2Y7H - chains A and C of the 5 polymer chains in the assembly; structure by electron microscopy, 18.00 A resolution (very low resolution: no residue pairs are listed; an interface is given only as per-side residue counts).

[Chain A]
Name: Type-1 restriction enzyme ecoki specificity protein
Organism: Escherichia coli
Notes: EC 3.1.21.3
UniProtKB: P05719 (T1SK_ECOLI); residues 1-464 here = UniProt positions 1-464
Amino-acid sequence (464 residues; row label = number of the first residue in the row):
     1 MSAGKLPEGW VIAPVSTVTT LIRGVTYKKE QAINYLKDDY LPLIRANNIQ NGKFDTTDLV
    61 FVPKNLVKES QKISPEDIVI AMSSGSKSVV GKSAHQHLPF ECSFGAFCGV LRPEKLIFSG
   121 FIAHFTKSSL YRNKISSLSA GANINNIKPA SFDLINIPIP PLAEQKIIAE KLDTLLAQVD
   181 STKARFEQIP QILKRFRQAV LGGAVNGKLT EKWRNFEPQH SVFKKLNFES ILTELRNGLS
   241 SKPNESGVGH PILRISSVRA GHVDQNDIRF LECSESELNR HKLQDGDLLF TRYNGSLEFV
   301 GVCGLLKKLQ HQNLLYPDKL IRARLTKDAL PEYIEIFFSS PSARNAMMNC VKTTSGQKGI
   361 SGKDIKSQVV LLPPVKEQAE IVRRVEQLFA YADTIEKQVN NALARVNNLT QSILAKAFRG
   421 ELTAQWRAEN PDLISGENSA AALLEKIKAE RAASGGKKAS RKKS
From the paper describing this entry:
  - mutagenesis - S139P, G141A, G141V: decreased catalytic activity (citing earlier work)
  - binding site for the 20-nt DNA strand: Asn145
  - binding site for the 20-nt DNA strand: Gln357

[Chain C]
Name: Type I restriction enzyme ecoki M protein
Organism: Escherichia coli
Notes: EC 3.1.21.3, 2.1.1.72
UniProtKB: P08957 (T1MK_ECOLI); numbering as in UniProt (aligned over 1-529)
Amino-acid sequence (529 residues; row label = number of the first residue in the row):
     1 MNNNDLVAKL WKLCDNLRDG GVSYQNYVNE LASLLFLKMC KETGQEAEYL PEGYRWDDLK
    61 SRIGQEQLQF YRKMLVHLGE DDKKLVQAVF HNVSTTITEP KQITALVSNM DSLDWYNGAH
   121 GKSRDDFGDM YEGLLQKNAN ETKSGAGQYF TPRPLIKTII HLLKPQPREV VQDPAAGTAG
   181 FLIEADRYVK SQTNDLDDLD GDTQDFQIHR AFIGLELVPG TRRLALMNCL LHDIEGNLDH
   241 GGAIRLGNTL GSDGENLPKA HIVATNPPFG SAAGTNITRT FVHPTSNKQL CFMQHIIETL
   301 HPGGRAAVVV PDNVLFEGGK GTDIRRDLMD KCHLHTILRL PTGIFYAQGV KTNVLFFTKG
   361 TVANPNQDKN CTDDVWVYDL RTNMPSFGKR TPFTDEHLQP FERVYGEDPH GLSPRTEGEW
   421 SFNAEETEVA DSEENKNTDQ HLATSRWRKF SREWIRTAKS DSLDISWLKD KDSIDADSLP
   481 EPDVLAAEAM GELVQALSEL DALMRELGAS DEADLQRQLL EEAFGGVKE
Small-molecule neighbours: S-adenosylmethionine (SAM): Gln148, Tyr149, Phe150, Thr151, Ile156, Pro174, Ala175, Ala176, Gly177, Thr178, Gly180, Phe181, Leu215, Glu216, Leu217, Val218, Thr221, Gly247, Asn248, Thr249, Leu250, Asn266, Pro267, Pro268, Ala272, Thr275, Phe292
Curated features (UniProtKB/Swiss-Prot):
  - binding site (S-adenosyl-L-methionine): Gln148 to Arg153, Thr178 to Gly180, Glu216
From the paper describing this entry:
  - binding site for S-adenosylmethionine: Gly177
  - mutagenesis - G177D: decreased binding to S-adenosylmethionine (citing earlier work)
  - binding site for the 20-nt DNA strand: Asn266, Phe269, Phe345

[How chain A and chain C interact]
At this resolution (18 A) residue pairs are not listed: 22 residues of chain A and 33 of chain C lie at the interface.
The authors on this interface:
  - interface residues, chain A: Ala346(A)

[Overview]
Chain A and chain C form an interface of 22 and 33 residues respectively. Ligands of chain C:
S-adenosylmethionine. UniProt lists 10 S-adenosyl-L-methionine-binding residues on chain C. From the paper: a
binding site for the 20-nt DNA strand at Asn145(A), Gln357(A) and Asn266(C) among others; S139P, G141A and
G141V of chain A reduce catalytic activity.
Here chain A is Type-1 restriction enzyme ecoki specificity protein and chain C is Type I restriction enzyme
ecoki M protein, both from Escherichia coli. Entry 2Y7H (Atomic model of the DNA-bound methylase complex from
the Type I restriction-modification enzyme EcoKI (M2S1). Based ...) was determined by electron microscopy,
deposited together with 2Y7C.
